9CGS - chains G and H of the 4 polymer chains in the assembly; structure by X-ray diffraction, 2.00 A resolution.

# Chain G
Protein: TCR TRAV1-2
From: Homo sapiens
Chain sequence (204 residues; each row starts with the number of its first residue; numbering starts at 0):
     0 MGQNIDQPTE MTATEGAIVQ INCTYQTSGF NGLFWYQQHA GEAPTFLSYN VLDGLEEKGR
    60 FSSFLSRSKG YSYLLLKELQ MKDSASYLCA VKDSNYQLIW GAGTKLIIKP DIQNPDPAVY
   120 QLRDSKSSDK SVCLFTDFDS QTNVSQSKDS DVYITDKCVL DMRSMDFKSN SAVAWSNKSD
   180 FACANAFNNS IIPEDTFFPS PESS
Unresolved in the structure: 0, 201-203
Cystine bridges: Cys-22/Cys-88, Cys-132/Cys-182

# Chain H
Protein: TCR TRBV6-1
From: Homo sapiens
Chain sequence (246 residues; row label = number of the first residue in the row; numbering starts at 0):
     0 MNAGVTQTPK FQVLKTGQSM TLQCAQDMNH NSMYWYRQDP GMGLRLIYYS ASEGTTDKGE
    60 VPNGYNVSRL NKREFSLRLE SAAPSQTSVY FCASSVWTGE GSGELFFGEG SRLTVLEDLK
   120 NVFPPEVAVF EPSEAEISHT QKATLVCLAT GFYPDHVELS WWVNGKEVHS GVCTDPQPLK
   180 EQPALNDSRY ALSSRLRVSA TFWQNPRNHF RCQVQFYGLS ENDEWTQDRA KPVTQIVSAE
   240 AWGRAD
Unresolved in the structure: 0
Cystine bridges: Cys-23/Cys-91, Cys-146/Cys-211
Metal / ion sites: Na+: Tyr-47, Pro-61, Tyr-64

# How chain G and chain H interact
Disulfides between the chains: Cys-157(G)/Cys-172(H)
Pairs across the interface (83):
  Phe-33(G) with Ser-101(H); Gly-102(H); Glu-103(H)
  Tyr-35(G) with Glu-103(H); Leu-104(H), hydrogen bond (side chain-backbone)
  Gln-37(G) with Gln-37(H), hydrogen bond; Phe-90(H)
  Ala-42(G) with Phe-90(H), hydrophobic; Phe-106(H), hydrophobic; Gly-107(H)
  Pro-43(G) with Phe-106(H)
  Phe-45(G) with Glu-103(H)
  Tyr-48(G) with Ser-101(H)
  Lys-91(G) with Gly-100(H), hydrogen bond (side chain-backbone); Gly-102(H), hydrogen bond (side chain-backbone)
  Leu-97(G) with Leu-104(H), hydrophobic
  Trp-99(G) with Tyr-35(H), hydrogen bond; Gly-42(H); Leu-43(H); Leu-104(H), hydrophobic; Phe-106(H), hydrophobic
  Gly-100(G) with Gly-42(H)
  Ala-101(G) with Met-41(H); Gly-42(H)
  Asp-115(G) with His-138(H), salt bridge; Thr-139(H)
  Tyr-119(G) with Ser-132(H); Ala-134(H); Glu-135(H); His-138(H); Thr-139(H)
  Gln-120(G) with Ser-132(H)
  Leu-121(G) with Phe-129(H); Glu-130(H); Thr-143(H); Val-145(H), hydrophobic
  Arg-122(G) with Phe-129(H); Glu-130(H), hydrogen bond (backbone-backbone); Pro-131(H)
  Ser-124(G) with Val-128(H); Phe-129(H)
  Ser-127(G) with Ala-127(H); Phe-129(H)
  Lys-129(G) with Phe-129(H); Leu-147(H); Thr-149(H)
  Val-131(G) with Phe-129(H), hydrophobic; Leu-147(H), hydrophobic
  Leu-133(G) with Thr-143(H)
  Asp-136(G) with Thr-139(H); Arg-196(H), salt bridge
  Tyr-152(G) with Leu-178(H), hydrophobic; Glu-180(H)
  Ile-153(G) with Leu-178(H)
  Thr-154(G) with Asp-174(H); Ser-192(H); Arg-194(H), hydrogen bond
  Asp-155(G) with Arg-194(H)
  Cys-157(G) with Cys-172(H), disulfide; Thr-173(H); Arg-194(H)
  Val-158(G) with Cys-172(H), hydrogen bond (backbone-side chain)
  Leu-159(G) with Gly-170(H); Cys-172(H), hydrophobic; Arg-196(H)
  Asp-160(G) with Gly-170(H), hydrogen bond (backbone-backbone)
  Met-161(G) with Lys-141(H); Arg-196(H); Val-197(H); Ser-198(H)
  Arg-162(G) with Ser-169(H), hydrogen bond (backbone-side chain)
  Met-164(G) with Lys-141(H)
  Phe-166(G) with Lys-141(H); Arg-196(H)
  Ser-168(G) with Arg-196(H), hydrogen bond
  Ser-170(G) with Arg-194(H), hydrogen bond
  Ala-171(G) with Arg-194(H)
  Val-172(G) with Arg-194(H)
  Trp-174(G) with Leu-147(H), hydrophobic; Thr-149(H); Ala-190(H), hydrophobic
  Phe-196(G) with His-138(H)
  Pro-198(G) with Ala-134(H), hydrophobic
Other interface residues (no listed pair), chain G (49 interface residues in all): Asn-30, Glu-41, Leu-87, Tyr-95, Asp-123, Thr-135, Ser-163
Other interface residues (no listed pair), chain H (49 interface residues in all): Gly-40, Gly-98, Glu-99, Glu-108, Glu-125, Leu-144, Val-171, Arg-243

# Summary
The chain G/chain H interface involves 49 residues from each chain, with 1 disulfide bond, 12 hydrogen bonds
and 2 salt bridges. Among the polar pairs are Asp-115(G)/His-138(H), Asp-136(G)/Arg-196(H) and
Tyr-35(G)/Leu-104(H). Tyr-47(H), Pro-61(H) and Tyr-64(H) form the Na+ site.
Here chain G is TCR TRAV1-2 and chain H is TCR TRBV6-1, both from Homo sapiens. Entry 9CGS (Structure of human
MAIT A-F7 TCR in complex with human MR1-Pyridoxal-5'-phosphate) was determined by X-ray diffraction together
with 9CGR from the same study.
